Entry 8XKX (electron microscopy, 3.70 A resolution); this record covers chains D and A of the 10 polymer chains in the assembly.

[Chain D]
Molecule: Mitochondrial import receptor subunit TOM6
Organism: Saccharomyces cerevisiae
Reference sequence: P33448 (TOM6_YEAST); residues 1-61 here = UniProt positions 1-61
Chain sequence (61 residues; each row starts with the number of its first residue):
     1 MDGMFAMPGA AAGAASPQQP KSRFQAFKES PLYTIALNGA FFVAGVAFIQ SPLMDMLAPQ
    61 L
Not modelled in the structure: 1-26
Curated features (UniProtKB/Swiss-Prot):
  - modified residue: Met-1 (N-acetylmethionine)

[Chain A]
Molecule: Mitochondrial import receptor subunit TOM40
Organism: Saccharomyces cerevisiae
Reference sequence: P23644 (TOM40_YEAST); residue numbers follow UniProt; this construct covers 1-387
Chain sequence (387 residues; numbered 1 to 387; the number before each row is that of its first residue):
     1 MSAPTPLAEA SQIPTIPALS PLTAKQSKGN FFSSNPISSF VVDTYKQLHS HRQSLELVNP
    61 GTVENLNKEV SRDVFLSQYF FTGLRADLNK AFSMNPAFQT SHTFSIGSQA LPKYAFSALF
   121 ANDNLFAQGN IDNDLSVSGR LNYGWDKKNI SKVNLQISDG QPTMCQLEQD YQASDFSVNV
   181 KTLNPSFSEK GEFTGVAVAS FLQSVTPQLA LGLETLYSRT DGSAPGDAGV SYLTRYVSKK
   241 QDWIFSGQLQ ANGALIASLW RKVAQNVEAG IETTLQAGMV PITDPLMGTP IGIQPTVEGS
   301 TTIGAKYEYR QSVYRGTLDS NGKVACFLER KVLPTLSVLF CGEIDHFKND TKIGCGLQFE
   361 TAGNQELLML QQGLDADGNP LQALPQL
Not modelled in the structure: 1-48, 277-294, 374-387

[How chain D and chain A interact]
Contacting residue pairs (28; chain D residue first):
  Thr-34(D) with Val-297(A)
  Ile-35(D) with Val-297(A), hydrophobic
  Asn-38(D) with Thr-273(A); Thr-274(A), hydrogen bond (side chain-backbone); Leu-275(A); Gly-299(A), hydrogen bond (side chain-backbone); Ser-300(A); Thr-301(A)
  Phe-42(D) with Phe-245(A), hydrophobic; Ala-257(A); Ile-271(A), hydrophobic; Thr-273(A)
  Gly-45(D) with Ile-271(A)
  Val-46(D) with Leu-259(A), hydrophobic; Ile-271(A)
  Ile-49(D) with Arg-261(A), hydrogen bond (backbone-side chain); Ile-271(A), hydrophobic
  Gln-50(D) with Trp-243(A)
  Met-54(D) with Arg-261(A); Val-263(A), hydrophobic; Ala-269(A), hydrophobic
  Asp-55(D) with Arg-261(A), salt bridge; Val-263(A)
  Leu-57(D) with Tyr-307(A)
  Ala-58(D) with Val-263(A), hydrophobic; Val-267(A), hydrophobic
  Pro-59(D) with Val-267(A); Tyr-309(A)
Also at the interface, not in a pair above, chain D (17 interface residues in all): Pro-31, Leu-37, Phe-41, Ser-51
Also at the interface, not in a pair above, chain A (21 interface residues in all): Ser-258, Gly-270, Ser-320

[Overview]
17 residues of chain D face 21 of chain A across their interface; the contacts include 3 hydrogen bonds and 1
salt bridge. Polar pairs include Asp-55(D)/Arg-261(A), Asn-38(D)/Thr-274(A) and Asn-38(D)/Gly-299(A).
Chain D is Mitochondrial import receptor subunit TOM6 and chain A is Mitochondrial import receptor subunit
TOM40, both from Saccharomyces cerevisiae; the structure, Structure of the TOM40 complex with pre-protein, was
determined by electron microscopy.
